1G12 - chain A; structure by X-ray diffraction, 1.60 A resolution.

# Chain A
Name: Peptidyl-lys metalloendopeptidase
From: Grifola frondosa
Notes: EC 3.4.24.20
UniProt: P81054 (PLMP_GRIFR); residues 1-167 here = UniProt positions 1-167
Sequence (167 residues; numbered 1 to 167; the number before each row is that of its first residue):
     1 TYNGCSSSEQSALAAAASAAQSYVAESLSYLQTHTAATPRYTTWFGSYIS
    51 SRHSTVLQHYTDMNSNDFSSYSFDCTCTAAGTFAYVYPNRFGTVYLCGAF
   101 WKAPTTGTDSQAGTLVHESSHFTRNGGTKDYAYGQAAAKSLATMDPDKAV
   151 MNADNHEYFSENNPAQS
Cystine bridges: C5-C75, C77-C97
Covalent attachments: alpha-D-mannopyranose (MAN) linked to T42
Bound ions: Zn2+: H117, H121, D130

# In short
Alpha-D-mannopyranose is covalently linked to T42. H117, H121 and D130 form the Zn2+ site.
Chain A is Peptidyl-lys metalloendopeptidase (Grifola frondosa); the structure, Zinc peptidase from grifola
frondosa, was determined by X-ray diffraction (same publication as 1GE5, 1GE6 and 1GE7).
